Entry 7SXM (X-ray diffraction, 2.50 A resolution); this record covers chains B and C of the 6 polymer chains in the assembly.

Chain B:
Protein: Methyl-coenzyme M reductase I subunit beta
From: Methanothermobacter marburgensis str. Marburg
Notes: EC 2.8.4.1
UniProtKB: P11560 (MCRB_METTM); numbering as in UniProt (aligned over 2-443)
Chain sequence (442 residues; row label = number of the first residue in the row):
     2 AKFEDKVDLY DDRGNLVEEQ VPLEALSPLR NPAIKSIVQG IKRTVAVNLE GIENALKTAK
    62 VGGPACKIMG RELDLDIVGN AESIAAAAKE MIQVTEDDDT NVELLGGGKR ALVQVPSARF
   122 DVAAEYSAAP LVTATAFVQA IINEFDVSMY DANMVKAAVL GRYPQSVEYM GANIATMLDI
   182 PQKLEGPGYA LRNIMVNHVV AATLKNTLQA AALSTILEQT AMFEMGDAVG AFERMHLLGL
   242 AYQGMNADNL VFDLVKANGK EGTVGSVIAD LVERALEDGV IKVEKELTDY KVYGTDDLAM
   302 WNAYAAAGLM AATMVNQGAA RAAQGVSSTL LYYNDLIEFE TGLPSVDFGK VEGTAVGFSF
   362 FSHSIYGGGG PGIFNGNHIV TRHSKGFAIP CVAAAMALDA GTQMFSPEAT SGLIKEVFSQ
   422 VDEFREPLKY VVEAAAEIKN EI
Ligand contacts:
  - 1-thioethanesulfonic acid (COM): Phe361, Ser365, Tyr367
  - factor 430 (F43): Ser365, Ile366, Tyr367
  - Coenzyme B (TP7): Phe361, Phe362, Tyr367, Gly368, Gly369, His379, Ile380, Val381
  - xenon (XE), molecule 1: Thr45, Val46, Ala47, Ala176, Thr177, Ile415, Val418, Phe419
  - xenon (XE), molecule 2: Met178, His199, Val200, Ala203, Leu214, Phe419, Phe425
  - xenon (XE), molecule 3: Leu331, Thr355, Phe359, Thr382, Ala389, Ile390, Val393

Chain C:
Protein: Methyl-coenzyme M reductase I subunit gamma
From: Methanothermobacter marburgensis str. Marburg
Notes: EC 2.8.4.1
UniProtKB: P11562 (MCRG_METTM); residue numbers follow UniProt; this construct covers 2-247
Chain sequence (246 residues; each row starts with the number of its first residue):
     2 AQYYPGTTKV AQNRRNFCNP EYELEKLREI SDEDVVKILG HRAPGEEYPS VHPPLEEMDE
    62 PEDAIREMVE PIDGAKAGDR VRYIQFTDSM YFAPAQPYVR SRAYLCRYRG ADAGTLSGRQ
   122 IIETRERDLE KISKELLETE FFDPARSGVR GKSVHGHSLR LDEDGMMFDM LRRQIYNKDT
   182 GRVEMVKNQI GDELDEPVDL GEPLDEETLM EKTTIYRVDG EAYRDDVEAV EIMQRIHVLR
   242 SQGGFN
Unresolved in the structure: 59-61
Ligand contacts: factor 430 (F43): Leu117, Ser118, Gly119, Arg120, Lys153, Ser154, Val155, His156, Gly157, His158

Chain B / chain C interface:
Pairs across the interface (114; chain B residue first):
  Asp13(B) with Ala65(C)
  Arg14(B) with Glu63(C), salt bridge; Asp64(C); Ala65(C)
  Lys206(B) with Asp64(C); Arg67(C), hydrogen bond (backbone-side chain)
  Asn207(B) with Glu63(C); Asp64(C)
  Thr208(B) with Asp64(C), hydrogen bond; Ile66(C)
  Leu209(B) with Ile66(C), hydrophobic
  Phe233(B) with Phe246(C)
  Phe253(B) with Ala65(C), hydrophobic; Met69(C), hydrophobic
  Val256(B) with Ile66(C), hydrophobic; Met69(C), hydrophobic; Val70(C), hydrophobic
  Lys257(B) with Met69(C)
  Gly260(B) with Met69(C); Val70(C); Glu71(C), hydrogen bond (backbone-backbone); Arg110(C), hydrogen bond (backbone-side chain)
  Lys261(B) with Met69(C); Glu71(C); Arg110(C), hydrogen bond (backbone-side chain)
  Glu262(B) with Arg110(C)
  Gly263(B) with Arg110(C), hydrogen bond (backbone-side chain)
  Thr264(B) with Leu106(C); Cys107(C), hydrogen bond (side chain-backbone); Tyr109(C); Arg110(C)
  Val265(B) with Leu106(C), hydrogen bond (backbone-backbone)
  Gly266(B) with Leu106(C), hydrogen bond (backbone-backbone); Cys107(C)
  Glu285(B) with Arg236(C), salt bridge
  Lys286(B) with Glu232(C), salt bridge
  Leu288(B) with Glu229(C); Ile233(C), hydrophobic
  Thr289(B) with Thr8(C); Glu229(C), hydrogen bond
  Tyr291(B) with Gln3(C); Pro6(C), hydrophobic; Ile233(C), hydrophobic
  Lys292(B) with Gln3(C), hydrogen bond (backbone-side chain)
  Val293(B) with Ile233(C), hydrophobic; Arg236(C)
  Tyr294(B) with Gln3(C); Arg236(C), hydrogen bond (backbone-side chain)
  Gly295(B) with Arg236(C)
  Met315(B) with Ile66(C), hydrophobic; Val70(C)
  Val316(B) with Val70(C)
  Asn317(B) with Gly111(C), hydrogen bond (side chain-backbone); Ala112(C), hydrogen bond (side chain-backbone)
  Gly319(B) with Val70(C)
  Ala320(B) with Val70(C); Glu71(C); Pro72(C); Ile73(C), hydrogen bond (backbone-backbone); Ala76(C); Arg110(C)
  Ala321(B) with Ile73(C), hydrophobic; Ala76(C); Gly111(C); Arg126(C), hydrogen bond (backbone-side chain)
  Arg322(B) with Leu56(C); Arg67(C), hydrogen bond (side chain-backbone); Val70(C), hydrogen bond (side chain-backbone); Pro72(C); Ala76(C); Arg126(C), hydrogen bond (backbone-side chain)
  Gln325(B) with Val82(C); Asp113(C), hydrogen bond; Glu124(C), hydrogen bond
  Gly326(B) with Asp113(C)
  Ser329(B) with Leu106(C); Asp113(C); Ala114(C), hydrogen bond (side chain-backbone)
  Tyr333(B) with Tyr99(C); Ser102(C); Leu106(C), hydrophobic; Ala114(C); Thr116(C), hydrogen bond
  Asp336(B) with Arg103(C), salt bridge
  Leu337(B) with Arg103(C); Cys107(C), hydrophobic
  Glu339(B) with Ile237(C); Arg241(C), salt bridge
  Phe340(B) with Tyr4(C); Tyr5(C), hydrophobic; Pro6(C); Arg103(C); Met234(C), hydrophobic
  Glu341(B) with Ala2(C); Gln3(C), hydrogen bond (backbone-side chain); Tyr4(C), hydrogen bond (side chain-backbone)
  Gly343(B) with Arg236(C), hydrogen bond (backbone-side chain); Leu240(C)
  Pro345(B) with Leu240(C)
  Phe349(B) with Arg241(C); Gly244(C); Gly245(C)
  Gly350(B) with Arg241(C)
  Glu353(B) with Arg241(C), salt bridge
  His364(B) with Asp113(C), salt bridge; Glu124(C)
  Ala398(B) with Arg67(C), hydrogen bond (backbone-side chain)
  Leu399(B) with Arg67(C)
  Ala401(B) with His53(C); Leu56(C), hydrophobic
  Gly402(B) with Val52(C); His53(C)
  Thr403(B) with His53(C); Arg126(C)
Interface residues without a listed pair, chain B (65 interface residues in all): Ala232, Asn259, Asp290, Leu299, Gln318, Ala323, Ser328, Thr330, Thr342, Leu344, Ser346, Asp400
Interface residues without a listed pair, chain C (52 interface residues in all): Cys19, Pro62, Glu68, Arg108, Gly115, Asn247

Overview:
Chain B and chain C form an interface of 65 and 52 residues respectively, with 27 hydrogen bonds and 7 salt
bridges. Polar pairs include Arg14(B)-Glu63(C), Glu285(B)-Arg236(C) and Lys286(B)-Glu232(C). Factor 430 is
bound between chain B and chain C.
Chain B is Methyl-coenzyme M reductase I subunit beta and chain C is Methyl-coenzyme M reductase I subunit
gamma, both from Methanothermobacter marburgensis str. Marburg; the structure, Structure of Xenon-derivatized
Methyl-Coenzyme M Reductase from Methanothermobacter marburgensis, was determined by X-ray diffraction (same
publication as 7SUC).
